PDB entry 8J92 | electron microscopy, 2.90 A resolution | chains D and J of the 10 polymer chains in the assembly

[Chain D]
Name: HTB9
Organism: Arabidopsis thaliana
UniProtKB: O23629 (H2B6_ARATH); residues 0-149 here correspond to UniProt positions 1-150 (UniProt number = residue number + 1)
Sequence (153 residues; row label = number of the first residue in the row; numbers below 1 keep their minus sign (Gly-3 is residue -3)):
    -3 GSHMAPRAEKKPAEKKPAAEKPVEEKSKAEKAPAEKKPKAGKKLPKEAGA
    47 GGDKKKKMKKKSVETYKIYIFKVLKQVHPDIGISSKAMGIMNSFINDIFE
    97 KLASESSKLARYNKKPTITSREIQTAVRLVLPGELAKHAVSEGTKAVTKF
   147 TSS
Disordered / not traced: -3 to 57
Differences from the reference sequence: expression tag (-3 to -1)
Curated features (UniProtKB/Swiss-Prot):
  - modified residue: Ala1 (N,N,N-trimethylalanine), Lys6 (N6-acetyllysine), Lys11 (N6-acetyllysine), Lys12 (N6,N6-dimethyllysine), Lys27 (N6-acetyllysine), Lys32 (N6-acetyllysine), Lys38 (N6-acetyllysine), Lys39 (N6-acetyllysine)
  - cross-link: Lys145 (Glycyl lysine isopeptide (Lys-Gly) (interchain with G-Cter in ubiquitin))

[Chain J]
Molecule: 169-nt DNA strand
Organism: synthetic construct
Sequence (169 nucleotides; row label = number of the first residue in the row; numbers below 1 keep their minus sign (DA-73 is residue -73)):
   -73 ATCGGATGTATATATCTGACACGTGCCTGGAGACTAGGGAGTAATCCCCT
   -23 TGGCGGTTAAAACGCGGGGGACAGCGCGTACGTGCGTTTAAGCGGTGCTA
    27 GAGCTGTCTACGACCAATTGAGCGGCCTCGGCACCGGATTCTCAGGCCTG
    77 GCTCGCGATAGGGTCCGAT
Disordered / not traced: -73 to -72, 78-95

[How chain D and chain J interact]
Contacting residue pairs (7; chain D residue first):
  Gly78(D) with DA-53(J), phosphate contact
  Ile79(D) with DC-54(J), sugar contact; DA-53(J), hydrogen bond to the phosphate
  Ser80(D) with DC-54(J), phosphate contact
  Ser81(D) with DC-54(J), hydrogen bond to the phosphate
  Pro112(D) with DA-34(J), phosphate contact
  Thr113(D) with DA-34(J), hydrogen bond to the phosphate
Other interface residues (no listed pair), chain D (9 interface residues in all): Glu60, Phe67, Lys111
Other interface residues (no listed pair), chain J (6 interface residues in all): DC-52, DG-45, DG-35

[Summary]
9 residues of chain D and 6 residues of chain J are in contact; the contacts include 3 hydrogen bonds. Among
the polar pairs are Ile79(D)-DA-53(J), Ser81(D)-DC-54(J) and Thr113(D)-DA-34(J).
Chain D is HTB9 (Arabidopsis thaliana) and chain J is a 169-nt DNA strand (synthetic construct); the
structure, Cryo-EM structure of nucleosome containing Arabidopsis thaliana H2A.W, was determined by electron
microscopy (same publication as 8J90).
